Entry 4Y6T (X-ray diffraction, 2.40 A resolution); this record covers chains A and F.

== Chain A (and F) ==
Name: Coat protein
Source organism: Tobacco streak virus
Notes: chain F of this document is another copy of the same molecule, construct and numbering; everything in this record applies to it too
Reference sequence: A7UMQ4 (A7UMQ4_9BROM); residues 73-238 here = UniProt positions 73-238
Amino-acid sequence (166 residues; row label = number of the first residue in the row):
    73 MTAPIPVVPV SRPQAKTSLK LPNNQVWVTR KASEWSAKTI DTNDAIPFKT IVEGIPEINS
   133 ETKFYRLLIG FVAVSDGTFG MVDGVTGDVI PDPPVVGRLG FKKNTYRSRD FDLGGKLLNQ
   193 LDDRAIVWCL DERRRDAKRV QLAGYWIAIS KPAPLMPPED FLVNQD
Unresolved in the structure: 73-88, 158-161 (chain F: 73-89, 112-114, 157-162)
Modified positions: Cys-201 (s,S-(2-hydroxyethyl)thiocysteine; CME)

== How chain A and chain F interact ==
Contacting residue pairs (62; chain A residue first):
  Leu-91(A) with Met-228(F); Pro-229(F); Pro-230(F)
  Lys-92(A) with Met-228(F)
  Trp-99(A) with Leu-227(F); Met-228(F); Pro-229(F)
  Leu-140(A) with Phe-233(F), hydrophobic
  Ile-141(A) with Phe-233(F)
  Gly-142(A) with Phe-233(F)
  Leu-171(A) with Asp-238(F)
  Tyr-178(A) with Phe-233(F), hydrogen bond (side chain-backbone); Val-235(F); Asn-236(F), hydrogen bond (backbone-side chain)
  Arg-179(A) with Asn-236(F), hydrogen bond (side chain-backbone); Gln-237(F); Asp-238(F), salt bridge
  Ser-180(A) with Phe-233(F); Leu-234(F); Val-235(F), hydrogen bond (side chain-backbone); Asn-236(F), hydrogen bond (backbone-backbone); Gln-237(F), hydrogen bond (side chain-backbone)
  Arg-181(A) with Gln-237(F), hydrogen bond (side chain-backbone); Asp-238(F), salt bridge
  Asp-182(A) with Gln-237(F)
  Ala-215(A) with Phe-233(F), hydrophobic
  Gly-216(A) with Phe-233(F)
  Trp-218(A) with Met-228(F); Pro-229(F), hydrophobic; Pro-230(F); Phe-233(F)
  Leu-227(A) with Trp-99(F)
  Met-228(A) with Leu-91(F); Lys-92(F); Trp-99(F); Trp-218(F)
  Pro-229(A) with Leu-91(F); Trp-99(F); Trp-218(F)
  Pro-230(A) with Leu-91(F); Trp-218(F)
  Phe-233(A) with Leu-140(F), hydrophobic; Ile-141(F); Gly-142(F); Tyr-178(F), hydrogen bond (backbone-side chain); Ser-180(F); Ala-215(F), hydrophobic; Gly-216(F); Trp-218(F)
  Leu-234(A) with Ser-180(F)
  Val-235(A) with Tyr-178(F), hydrophobic; Ser-180(F), hydrogen bond (backbone-side chain)
  Asn-236(A) with Tyr-178(F), hydrogen bond (side chain-backbone); Arg-179(F), hydrogen bond (backbone-side chain); Ser-180(F), hydrogen bond (backbone-backbone)
  Gln-237(A) with Arg-179(F); Ser-180(F), hydrogen bond (backbone-side chain); Arg-181(F), hydrogen bond (backbone-side chain); Asp-182(F)
  Asp-238(A) with Leu-171(F); Arg-179(F), salt bridge; Arg-181(F), salt bridge
Other interface residues (no listed pair), chain A (29 interface residues in all): Thr-101, Arg-138, Thr-177, Glu-231
Other interface residues (no listed pair), chain F (29 interface residues in all): Thr-101, Arg-138, Thr-177, Glu-231

== Summary ==
The chain A/chain F interface involves 29 residues from each chain; the contacts include 14 hydrogen bonds and
4 salt bridges. Polar contacts include Arg-179(A)/Asp-238(F), Arg-181(A)/Asp-238(F) and Tyr-178(A)/Phe-233(F).
Chain A and chain F are both Coat protein (Tobacco streak virus); the structure, Structure of Tobacco streak
virus coat protein dimer at 2.4 Angstroms resolution, was determined by X-ray diffraction, deposited together
with 4Y6X.
